PDB entry 6BGS | X-ray diffraction, 1.60 A resolution | chains A and B of the 3 polymer chains in the assembly

[Chain A]
Molecule: Caspase-3
Organism: Homo sapiens
Notes: EC 3.4.22.56
UniProtKB: P42574 (CASP3_HUMAN); residues 1-175 here = UniProt positions 1-175
Sequence (175 residues; row label = number of the first residue in the row):
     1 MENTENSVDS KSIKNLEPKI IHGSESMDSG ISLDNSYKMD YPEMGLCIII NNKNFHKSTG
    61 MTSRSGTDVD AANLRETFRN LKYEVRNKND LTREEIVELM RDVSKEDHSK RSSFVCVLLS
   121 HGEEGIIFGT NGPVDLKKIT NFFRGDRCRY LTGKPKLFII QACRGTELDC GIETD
Not modelled in the structure: 1-28, 175
Sequence notes: engineered mutation Y150 (Ser in P42574)
Curated features (UniProtKB/Swiss-Prot):
  - active site: H121, C163
  - modified residue: M1 (N-acetylmethionine), K11 (N6-acetyllysine), S26 (Phosphoserine), C163 (S-nitrosocysteine)
  - mutagenesis: D9 (D9A: In P3-D3A mutant; abolished cleavage and activation, leading to prevent thiol protease activity; when associated with A-28 and A-175), D28 (D28A: In P3-D3A mutant; abolished cleavage and activation, leading to prevent thiol protease activity; when associated with A-9 and A-175), D175 (D175A: In P3-D3A mutant; abolished cleavage and activation, leading to prevent thiol protease activity; when associated with A-9 and A-28)
Reported in the primary citation:
  - mutagenesis - S150Y: unchanged catalytic activity
  - post-translational modification sites: T152, T174 (citing earlier work)
  - allosteric site: T152
  - catalytic residues: H121, C163 (citing earlier work)

[Chain B]
Molecule: Ac-Asp-Glu-Val-Asp-CMK
Sequence (6 residues; each row starts with the number of its first residue):
     1 XDEVDX
Modified positions: ACE (acetyl group) at position 1; 0QE (chloromethane) at position 6

[How chain A and chain B interact]
Contacting residue pairs - 7 pairs, chain A then chain B:
  R64(A) - D5(B)  salt bridge
  S120(A) - D5(B)
  H121(A) - D5(B)
  G122(A) - D5(B)  hydrogen bond (backbone-backbone)
  Q161(A) - D5(B)  hydrogen bond
  C163(A) - D5(B)  hydrogen bond (side chain-backbone)
  C163(A) - 0QE_6(B)
Also at the interface, not in a pair above, chain A (9 interface residues in all): S63, S65, A162
Also at the interface, not in a pair above, chain B (4 interface residues in all): E3, V4

[In short]
The interface between chain A and chain B involves 9 residues on one side and 4 on the other, with 3 hydrogen
bonds and 1 salt bridge. Among the polar pairs are R64(A)-D5(B), Q161(A)-D5(B) and C163(A)-D5(B). From the
paper: catalytic residues H121(A) and C163(A); S150Y of chain A leaves catalytic activity unchanged.
Here chain A is Caspase-3 (Homo sapiens) and chain B is Ac-Asp-Glu-Val-Asp-CMK. Entry 6BGS (Caspase-3 Mutant -
S150Y) was determined by X-ray diffraction, deposited together with 6BDV, 6BFJ, 6BFK, 6BFL, 6BFO, 6BG0 and 7
further entries.
